7F4O - chains B and A; structure by X-ray diffraction, 3.10 A resolution.

# Chain B
Molecule: Transmembrane protein, putative
Organism: Tetrahymena thermophila SB210
UniProtKB: I7M8B9 (I7M8B9_TETTS); residues 1-142 here correspond to UniProt positions 154-295 (UniProt number = residue number + 153)
Amino-acid sequence (142 residues; row label = number of the first residue in the row):
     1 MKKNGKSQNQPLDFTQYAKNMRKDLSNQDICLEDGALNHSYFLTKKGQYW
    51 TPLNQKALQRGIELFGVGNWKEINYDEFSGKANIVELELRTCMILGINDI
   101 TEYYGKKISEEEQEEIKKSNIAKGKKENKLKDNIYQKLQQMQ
Not modelled in the structure: 1-10, 140-142

# Chain A
Molecule: MT-a70 family protein
Organism: Tetrahymena thermophila SB210
UniProtKB: Q22GC0 (Q22GC0_TETTS); residues 126-372 here correspond to UniProt positions 182-428 (UniProt number = residue number + 56)
Amino-acid sequence (247 residues; row label = number of the first residue in the row):
   126 DDYLDRLPKSKKGLQGLLQDIEKRILHYKQLFFKEQNEIANGKRSMVPDN
   176 SIPICSDVTKLNFQALIDAQMRHAGKMFDVIMMDPPWQLSSSQPSRGVAI
   226 AYDSLSDEKIQNMPIQSLQQDGFIFVWAINAKYRVTIKMIENWGYKLVDE
   276 ITWVKKTVNGKIAKGHGFYLQHAKESCLIGVKGDVDNGRFKKNIASDVIF
   326 SERRGQSQKPEEIYQYINQLCPNGNYLEIFARRNNLHDNWVSIGNEL
Not modelled in the structure: 126-141, 214-225, 284-285
Modified residues: Mse-171, Mse-196, Mse-202, Mse-207, Mse-208, Mse-238, Mse-264 (selenomethionine; parent Met)
What the authors report for this chain:
  - mutagenesis - R357A, N359A, N370A: decreased catalytic activity
  - catalytic residues: Pro-211 (proposed by the authors, not directly observed)

# Chain B / chain A interface
Residue-residue contacts (52):
  Phe-14(B) / Asn-175(A)
  Phe-14(B) / Asn-348(A)
  Phe-14(B) / Asn-364(A)
  Thr-15(B) / Asn-175(A)  hydrogen bond (backbone-side chain)
  Tyr-17(B) / Gln-195(A)  hydrogen bond
  Tyr-17(B) / His-198(A)
  Tyr-17(B) / Val-366(A)
  Ala-18(B) / Asn-175(A)
  Ala-18(B) / Ile-177(A)  hydrophobic
  Asn-20(B) / His-198(A)  hydrogen bond
  Met-21(B) / Ala-194(A)  hydrophobic
  Arg-22(B) / Asp-174(A)  hydrogen bond (side chain-backbone)
  Arg-22(B) / Ser-176(A)  hydrogen bond (side chain-backbone)
  Asp-24(B) / Arg-197(A)  salt bridge
  Leu-25(B) / Ile-179(A)
  Leu-25(B) / Leu-191(A)  hydrophobic
  Ser-26(B) / Pro-178(A)  hydrogen bond (side chain-backbone)
  Asn-27(B) / Cys-180(A)
  Ile-30(B) / Pro-178(A)  hydrophobic
  Leu-37(B) / Asp-174(A)
  His-39(B) / Lys-168(A)
  His-39(B) / Arg-169(A)
  His-39(B) / Ser-170(A)
  His-39(B) / Asp-174(A)  salt bridge
  Ser-40(B) / Ile-164(A)
  Tyr-41(B) / Arg-358(A)  hydrogen bond (backbone-side chain)
  Tyr-41(B) / Leu-372(A)  hydrogen bond (side chain-backbone)
  Phe-42(B) / Ser-170(A)
  Phe-42(B) / Val-172(A)  hydrophobic
  Phe-42(B) / Pro-178(A)  hydrophobic
  Phe-42(B) / Arg-358(A)
  Leu-43(B) / Lys-168(A)
  Leu-43(B) / Arg-169(A)
  Thr-44(B) / Arg-358(A)  hydrogen bond (backbone-side chain)
  Lys-45(B) / Arg-358(A)
  Lys-46(B) / Arg-358(A)
  Lys-46(B) / Glu-371(A)
  Leu-89(B) / Lys-154(A)
  Leu-89(B) / Phe-158(A)
  Arg-90(B) / Phe-157(A)
  Arg-90(B) / Gln-161(A)  hydrogen bond
  Cys-92(B) / Lys-154(A)
  Cys-92(B) / Phe-158(A)  hydrophobic
  Met-93(B) / Phe-158(A)  hydrophobic
  Asn-98(B) / Leu-151(A)
  Asn-98(B) / Lys-154(A)  hydrogen bond (backbone-side chain)
  Asn-98(B) / Phe-158(A)
  Lys-131(B) / Gln-155(A)
  Asp-132(B) / Gln-155(A)
  Asp-132(B) / Lys-159(A)
  Asp-132(B) / Asn-162(A)
  Gln-136(B) / Gln-155(A)  hydrogen bond
Also at the interface, not in a pair above, chain B (34 interface residues in all): Leu-12, Glu-88, Asp-99, Asn-133, Ile-134
Also at the interface, not in a pair above, chain A (35 interface residues in all): Pro-173, Ala-190, Phe-203, Gly-349
Interface features reported in the paper:
  - pairs named by the authors: Tyr-41(B)/Leu-372(A) (hydrogen bond), Arg-358(A)/Thr-44(B), Arg-358(A)/Tyr-41(B)

# Overview
34 residues of chain B and 35 residues of chain A are in contact, with 12 hydrogen bonds and 2 salt bridges.
Among the polar pairs are Asp-24(B)/Arg-197(A), His-39(B)/Asp-174(A) and Thr-15(B)/Asn-175(A). The authors
report a hydrogen bond between Tyr-41(B) and Leu-372(A); contacts between Arg-358(A) and Thr-44(B) and
Arg-358(A) and Tyr-41(B). The paper reports the catalytic residue Pro-211(A); R357A, N359A and N370A of chain
A reduce catalytic activity.
Chain B is Transmembrane protein, putative and chain A is MT-a70 family protein, both from Tetrahymena
thermophila SB210; the structure, Crystal structure of MTA1-p2 complex, was determined by X-ray diffraction
(same publication as 7F4L, 7F4M, 7F4N, 7F4S and 7F4T).
